PDB entry 3O90 | X-ray diffraction, 1.94 A resolution | chains B and C of the 4 polymer chains in the assembly

# Chain B (and C)
Protein: nicotinamidase
Source organism: Streptococcus pneumoniae
Notes: chain C of this document is another copy of the same molecule, construct and numbering; everything in this record applies to it too
UniProtKB: Q97PM2 (Q97PM2_STRPN); residues 1-191 here = UniProt positions 1-191
Chain sequence (211 residues; row label = number of the first residue in the row; numbers below 1 keep their minus sign (Met-19 is residue -19)):
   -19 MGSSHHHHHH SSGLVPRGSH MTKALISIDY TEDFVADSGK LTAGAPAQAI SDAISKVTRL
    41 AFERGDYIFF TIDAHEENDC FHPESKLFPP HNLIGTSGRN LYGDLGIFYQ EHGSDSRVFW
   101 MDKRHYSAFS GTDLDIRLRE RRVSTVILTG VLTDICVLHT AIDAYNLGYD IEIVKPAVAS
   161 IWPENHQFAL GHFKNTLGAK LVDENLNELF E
Not modelled in the structure: -19 to 1, 191 (chain C: -19 to 1, 57-67, 75, 191)
Construct notes: expression tag (-19 to 0)
Bound ions: Zn2+: Asp53, His55, Glu64, His71

# How chain B and chain C interact
Pairs across the interface (34; chain B residue first):
  Pro63(B) - Tyr145(C)
  Glu64(B) - Tyr145(C)
  Leu67(B) - Asn175(C)
  Leu67(B) - Thr176(C)
  Leu67(B) - Gly178(C)
  Phe68(B) - Asn175(C)
  His105(B) - Asn146(C)
  Tyr106(B) - Tyr145(C)
  Tyr106(B) - Thr176(C)  hydrogen bond (side chain-backbone)
  Ser110(B) - Asn146(C)
  Asp134(B) - Phe168(C)
  Asp134(B) - His172(C)
  Ile135(B) - Thr176(C)
  His139(B) - Ile142(C)
  His139(B) - His172(C)  hydrogen bond
  His139(B) - Leu177(C)
  Ile142(B) - His139(C)
  Ile142(B) - Ile142(C)  hydrophobic
  Asp143(B) - Asp143(C)
  Asp143(B) - Asn146(C)
  Tyr145(B) - Tyr106(C)
  Asn146(B) - His105(C)
  Asn146(B) - Ser110(C)
  Asn146(B) - Asp143(C)
  Asn165(B) - Phe168(C)
  Phe168(B) - Asp134(C)
  Phe168(B) - Asn165(C)
  Phe168(B) - Phe168(C)  hydrophobic
  His172(B) - Asp134(C)
  His172(B) - His139(C)  hydrogen bond
  Asn175(B) - Phe68(C)
  Thr176(B) - Tyr106(C)  hydrogen bond (backbone-side chain)
  Thr176(B) - Ile135(C)
  Leu177(B) - His139(C)
Also at the interface, not in a pair above, chain B (22 interface residues in all): Ser107, Leu138
Also at the interface, not in a pair above, chain C (21 interface residues in all): Ser107, Leu138, Lys174

# Summary
22 residues of chain B face 21 of chain C across their interface, with 4 hydrogen bonds. Among the polar pairs
are Tyr106(B)-Thr176(C) and His139(B)-His172(C). The Zn2+ site is built by Asp53(B), His55(B), Glu64(B) and
His71(B).
Chain B and chain C are both nicotinamidase (Streptococcus pneumoniae); the structure, High resolution crystal
structures of Streptococcus pneumoniae nicotinamidase with trapped intermediates provide insights into
catalytic mechanism ..., was determined by X-ray diffraction, deposited together with 3O91, 3O92, 3O93 and
3O94.
